Entry 8K1V (electron microscopy, 3.48 A resolution); this record covers chains A and B.

Chain A (and B):
Name: Potassium channel subfamily K member 9
Organism: Homo sapiens
Notes: chain B of this document is another copy of the same molecule, construct and numbering; everything in this record applies to it too
UniProt: Q9NPC2 (KCNK9_HUMAN); residue numbers follow UniProt; this construct covers 1-259
Chain sequence (275 residues; row label = number of the first residue in the row):
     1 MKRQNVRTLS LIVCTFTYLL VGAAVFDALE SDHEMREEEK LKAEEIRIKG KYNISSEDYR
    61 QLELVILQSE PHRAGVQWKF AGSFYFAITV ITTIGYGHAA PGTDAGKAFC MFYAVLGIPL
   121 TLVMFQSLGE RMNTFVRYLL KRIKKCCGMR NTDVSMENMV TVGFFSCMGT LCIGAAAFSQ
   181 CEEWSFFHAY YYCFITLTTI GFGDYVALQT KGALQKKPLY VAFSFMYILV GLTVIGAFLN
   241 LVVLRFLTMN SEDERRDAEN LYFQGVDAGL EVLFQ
Not modelled in the structure: 1, 148-152, 249-275
Sequence notes: expression tag (260-275)
Curated features (UniProtKB/Swiss-Prot):
  - region: Thr93 to His98 (Selectivity filter 1), Thr199 to Asp204 (Selectivity filter 2), Val243 to Thr248 (X-gate)
  - binding site (K(+)): Thr93, Ile94, Gly95, Tyr96, Thr199, Ile200, Gly201, Phe202
  - site: Trp78 (Forms a cation-pi interaction with protonated H-98, stabilizing the C-type inactivated state), His98 (pH sensor)
  - glycosylation: Asn53 (N-linked (GlcNAc...) asparagine)
Ion coordination: K+ site 1: Thr93, Ile94, Thr199, Ile200 (shared with Thr93(B), Ile94(B), Thr199(B), Ile200(B) of chain B); K+ site 2: Thr93, Thr199 (shared with Thr93(B), Thr199(B) of chain B); K+ site 3: Ile94, Gly95, Ile200, Gly201 (shared with Ile94(B), Gly95(B), Ile200(B), Gly201(B) of chain B); K+ site 4: Gly95, Tyr96, Gly201, Phe202 (shared with Gly95(B), Tyr96(B), Gly201(B), Phe202(B) of chain B)

How chain A and chain B interact:
Residue-residue contacts - 143 pairs, chain A then chain B:
  Gln4(A) - Arg131(B)
  Asn5(A) - Arg131(B)
  Arg7(A) - Val123(B)
  Arg7(A) - Ser127(B)
  Leu11(A) - Leu120(B)  hydrophobic
  Leu11(A) - Val123(B)  hydrophobic
  Thr15(A) - Leu120(B)
  Thr15(A) - Met124(B)
  Tyr18(A) - Phe112(B)
  Tyr18(A) - Tyr113(B)  hydrogen bond (backbone-side chain)
  Tyr18(A) - Leu116(B)
  Tyr18(A) - Gly117(B)
  Leu19(A) - Phe84(B)  hydrophobic
  Leu19(A) - Ala87(B)  hydrophobic
  Leu19(A) - Ile88(B)  hydrophobic
  Leu19(A) - Ile91(B)  hydrophobic
  Leu19(A) - Tyr113(B)  hydrogen bond (backbone-side chain)
  Leu20(A) - Phe80(B)  hydrophobic
  Leu20(A) - Phe84(B)  hydrophobic
  Gly22(A) - Tyr113(B)
  Ala23(A) - Ser83(B)
  Ala23(A) - Phe84(B)
  Val25(A) - Phe109(B)  hydrophobic
  Phe26(A) - Trp78(B)  hydrophobic
  Phe26(A) - Ser83(B)
  Phe26(A) - Phe86(B)  hydrophobic
  Phe26(A) - Phe109(B)  hydrophobic
  Phe26(A) - Cys110(B)  hydrophobic
  Asp27(A) - Trp78(B)
  Asp27(A) - Lys79(B)
  Asp27(A) - Phe80(B)  hydrogen bond (side chain-backbone)
  Asp27(A) - Ser83(B)  hydrogen bond (backbone-side chain)
  Glu30(A) - Trp78(B)
  Glu30(A) - Pro101(B)
  Glu30(A) - Gly102(B)
  Glu30(A) - Thr103(B)
  His33(A) - Gly102(B)
  His33(A) - Thr103(B)
  Glu34(A) - Val76(B)
  Glu34(A) - Gln77(B)  hydrogen bond (side chain-backbone)
  Glu34(A) - Trp78(B)
  Leu41(A) - Val65(B)
  Leu41(A) - Gln68(B)
  Leu41(A) - Ser69(B)
  Leu41(A) - His72(B)
  Lys42(A) - Arg73(B)
  Glu44(A) - Gln61(B)
  Glu44(A) - Val65(B)
  Glu45(A) - Arg73(B)  salt bridge
  Arg47(A) - Gln61(B)
  Ile48(A) - Leu62(B)  hydrophobic
  Tyr52(A) - Ile54(B)  hydrophobic
  Tyr52(A) - Ser55(B)  hydrogen bond (side chain-backbone)
  Tyr52(A) - Asp58(B)  hydrogen bond
  Ser55(A) - Tyr52(B)
  Asp58(A) - Tyr52(B)  hydrogen bond
  Gln61(A) - Glu44(B)
  Gln61(A) - Arg47(B)
  Leu62(A) - Ile48(B)  hydrophobic
  Glu63(A) - Ile66(B)
  Val65(A) - Leu41(B)
  Val65(A) - Glu44(B)
  Ile66(A) - Glu63(B)
  Ile66(A) - Ile66(B)  hydrophobic
  Leu67(A) - Glu70(B)
  Gln68(A) - Leu41(B)
  Ser69(A) - Leu41(B)
  Glu70(A) - Leu67(B)
  His72(A) - Leu41(B)
  Arg73(A) - Glu45(B)  salt bridge
  Val76(A) - Glu34(B)
  Gln77(A) - Glu34(B)  hydrogen bond (backbone-side chain)
  Trp78(A) - Phe26(B)  hydrophobic
  Trp78(A) - Asp27(B)
  Trp78(A) - Glu30(B)
  Trp78(A) - Glu34(B)
  Lys79(A) - Asp27(B)
  Phe80(A) - Leu20(B)  hydrophobic
  Phe80(A) - Asp27(B)  hydrogen bond (backbone-side chain)
  Ser83(A) - Ala23(B)  hydrogen bond (side chain-backbone)
  Ser83(A) - Phe26(B)
  Ser83(A) - Asp27(B)  hydrogen bond (side chain-backbone)
  Phe84(A) - Leu19(B)  hydrophobic
  Phe84(A) - Leu20(B)  hydrophobic
  Phe84(A) - Ala23(B)
  Phe86(A) - Phe26(B)  hydrophobic
  Phe86(A) - Phe202(B)  hydrophobic
  Ala87(A) - Leu19(B)  hydrophobic
  Ile88(A) - Leu19(B)
  Val90(A) - Phe202(B)  hydrophobic
  Ile91(A) - Leu19(B)  hydrophobic
  Thr93(A) - Thr199(B)
  Ile94(A) - Ile200(B)
  Gly95(A) - Ile200(B)
  Gly95(A) - Gly201(B)
  Gly95(A) - Phe202(B)
  Gly97(A) - Phe202(B)
  Pro101(A) - Glu30(B)
  Gly102(A) - Glu30(B)
  Gly102(A) - His33(B)
  Thr103(A) - Glu30(B)
  Thr103(A) - His33(B)
  Asp104(A) - Phe187(B)
  Asp104(A) - His188(B)  salt bridge
  Lys107(A) - His188(B)
  Lys107(A) - Tyr205(B)
  Phe109(A) - Val25(B)  hydrophobic
  Phe109(A) - Phe26(B)  hydrophobic
  Cys110(A) - Phe26(B)  hydrophobic
  Met111(A) - Tyr191(B)  hydrophobic
  Met111(A) - Phe194(B)  hydrophobic
  Phe112(A) - Tyr18(B)
  Tyr113(A) - Tyr18(B)  hydrogen bond (side chain-backbone)
  Tyr113(A) - Leu19(B)  hydrogen bond (side chain-backbone)
  Tyr113(A) - Gly22(B)
  Val115(A) - Phe194(B)  hydrophobic
  Leu116(A) - Tyr18(B)
  Gly117(A) - Tyr18(B)
  Pro119(A) - Val243(B)  hydrophobic
  Leu120(A) - Leu11(B)  hydrophobic
  Leu120(A) - Thr15(B)
  Val123(A) - Arg7(B)
  Val123(A) - Leu11(B)  hydrophobic
  Met124(A) - Thr15(B)
  Arg131(A) - Gln4(B)
  Arg131(A) - Asn5(B)
  Phe187(A) - Asp104(B)
  His188(A) - Asp104(B)  salt bridge
  His188(A) - Lys107(B)
  Tyr191(A) - Lys107(B)
  Tyr191(A) - Met111(B)  hydrophobic
  Phe194(A) - Met111(B)  hydrophobic
  Phe194(A) - Val115(B)  hydrophobic
  Thr199(A) - Thr93(B)
  Ile200(A) - Thr93(B)
  Ile200(A) - Ile94(B)
  Ile200(A) - Gly95(B)
  Gly201(A) - Gly95(B)
  Phe202(A) - Val90(B)  hydrophobic
  Phe202(A) - Gly95(B)
  Phe202(A) - Gly97(B)
  Tyr205(A) - Lys107(B)
  Val243(A) - Pro119(B)  hydrophobic
Interface residues without a listed pair, chain A (102 interface residues in all): Thr8, Ile12, Cys14, Glu37, Glu38, Lys51, Asn53, Ile54, Tyr59, Gly75, Tyr96, Ala100, Gly106, Ala108, Ala114, Thr121, Gln126, Ser127, Leu128, Thr198, Asp204, Leu247
Interface residues without a listed pair, chain B (102 interface residues in all): Thr8, Ile12, Cys14, Glu37, Glu38, Lys42, Lys51, Asn53, Tyr59, Gly75, Tyr96, Ala100, Gly106, Ala108, Ala114, Thr121, Gln126, Leu128, Thr198, Asp204, Leu247

Overview:
Chain A and chain B each contribute 102 residues to their interface, with 14 hydrogen bonds and 4 salt
bridges. Among the polar pairs are Glu45(A)-Arg73(B), Asp104(A)-His188(B) and Tyr18(A)-Tyr113(B). From
UniProt: 8 K+-binding residues on chain A.
Chain A and chain B are both Potassium channel subfamily K member 9 (Homo sapiens); the structure, Human
TWIK-related acid-sensitive potassium channel TASK3 at pH 7.4, 5 mM KCl and 135 mM NaCl, was determined by
electron microscopy, deposited together with 8K1J, 8K1Q and 8K1Z.
